2FS2 - chains A and B; structure by X-ray diffraction, 2.00 A resolution.

== Chain A (and B) ==
Molecule: Phenylacetic acid degradation protein paaI
From: Escherichia coli
Notes: chain B of this document is another copy of the same molecule, construct and numbering; everything in this record applies to it too
UniProt: P76084 (PAAI_ECOLI); residue numbers follow UniProt; this construct covers 2-140
Sequence (151 residues; each row starts with the number of its first residue; numbering starts at 0):
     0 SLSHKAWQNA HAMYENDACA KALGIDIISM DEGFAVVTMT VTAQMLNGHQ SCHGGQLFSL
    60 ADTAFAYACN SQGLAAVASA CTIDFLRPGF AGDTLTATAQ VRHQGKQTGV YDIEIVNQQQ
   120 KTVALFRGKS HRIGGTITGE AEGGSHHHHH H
Not modelled in the structure: 132-150 (chain B: 138-150)
Construct notes: cloning artifact (0-1); modified residue (12, 29, 38, 44); expression tag (141-150)
Modified positions: Mse-12, Mse-29, Mse-38, Mse-44 (selenomethionine; parent Met)
Curated features (UniProtKB/Swiss-Prot):
  - mutagenesis: Asn-46 (N46A: Reduces activity 1000-fold), His-52 (H52A: Reduces activity 100-fold), Asp-61 (D61A: Loss of activity)
What the authors report for this chain:
  - conformationally variable residues (side-chain flip): Glu-14, Asn-15, Asp-16, His-52
  - mutagenesis - E14A, N15A: unchanged catalytic activity
  - mutagenesis - D16A, N46A, D61A: decreased catalytic activity
  - catalytic residues: Asn-46, His-52, Asp-61
  - catalytic residues: Gly-53 (proposed by the authors, not directly observed)
  - mutagenesis - H52A (103-fold): decreased catalytic activity on 4-hydroxyphenylacetyl-CoA
  - mutagenesis - H52A (102-fold): decreased catalytic activity on 3,4-dihydroxyphenylacetyl-CoA
  - mutagenesis - H52A (102-fold): decreased catalytic activity on 3-hydroxyphenylacetyl-CoA
  - specificity-determining residues: His-48, Thr-62, Ala-77 (proposed by the authors, not directly observed)

== Chain A / chain B interface ==
Contacting residue pairs - 32 pairs, chain A then chain B:
  Glu-14(A) / Gly-47(B)
  Cys-18(A) / His-52(B)
  Gly-47(A) / Thr-137(B)
  His-48(A) / Ile-132(B)
  His-48(A) / Thr-137(B)
  His-52(A) / Cys-18(B)
  Gly-53(A) / Phe-57(B)
  Gly-54(A) / Phe-57(B)
  Gly-54(A) / Ser-58(B)
  Phe-57(A) / Gly-53(B)
  Phe-57(A) / Gly-54(B)
  Phe-57(A) / Phe-57(B)  hydrophobic
  Phe-57(A) / Phe-84(B)  hydrophobic
  Ser-58(A) / Gly-54(B)
  Ala-77(A) / Phe-84(B)
  Ser-78(A) / Asp-83(B)
  Ser-78(A) / Phe-84(B)  hydrogen bond (backbone-backbone)
  Ala-79(A) / Ile-82(B)
  Ala-79(A) / Asp-83(B)
  Cys-80(A) / Thr-81(B)
  Cys-80(A) / Ile-82(B)  hydrogen bond (backbone-backbone)
  Thr-81(A) / Cys-80(B)
  Thr-81(A) / Thr-81(B)
  Ile-82(A) / Phe-57(B)  hydrophobic
  Ile-82(A) / Ala-79(B)
  Ile-82(A) / Cys-80(B)  hydrogen bond (backbone-backbone)
  Asp-83(A) / Ser-78(B)
  Asp-83(A) / Ala-79(B)
  Phe-84(A) / Phe-57(B)  hydrophobic
  Phe-84(A) / Ala-77(B)
  Phe-84(A) / Ser-78(B)  hydrogen bond (backbone-backbone)
  Phe-84(A) / Ala-79(B)
Interface residues without a listed pair, chain A (18 interface residues in all): Val-76
Interface residues without a listed pair, chain B (21 interface residues in all): His-48, Asp-61, Ala-74, Val-76

== Summary ==
18 residues of chain A and 21 residues of chain B are in contact, with 4 hydrogen bonds. Backbone hydrogen
bonds pair Ser-78(A)/Phe-84(B) and Cys-80(A)/Ile-82(B). From the paper: catalytic residues Asn-46(A),
His-52(A) and Asp-61(A) among others; D16A, N46A and D61A of chain A reduce catalytic activity; 6
substitutions were tested in all.
Both chains are Phenylacetic acid degradation protein paaI (Escherichia coli). Entry 2FS2 (Structure of the E.
coli PaaI protein from the phyenylacetic acid degradation operon) was determined by X-ray diffraction (same
publication as 1PSU).
